PDB entry 3FWG | X-ray diffraction, 1.55 A resolution | chain A

Chain A:
Molecule: Camphor 5-monooxygenase
Source organism: Pseudomonas putida
Notes: EC 1.14.15.1
UniProtKB: P00183 (CPXA_PSEPU); residues 10-414 here correspond to UniProt positions 11-415 (UniProt number = residue number + 1)
Amino-acid sequence (405 residues; row label = number of the first residue in the row):
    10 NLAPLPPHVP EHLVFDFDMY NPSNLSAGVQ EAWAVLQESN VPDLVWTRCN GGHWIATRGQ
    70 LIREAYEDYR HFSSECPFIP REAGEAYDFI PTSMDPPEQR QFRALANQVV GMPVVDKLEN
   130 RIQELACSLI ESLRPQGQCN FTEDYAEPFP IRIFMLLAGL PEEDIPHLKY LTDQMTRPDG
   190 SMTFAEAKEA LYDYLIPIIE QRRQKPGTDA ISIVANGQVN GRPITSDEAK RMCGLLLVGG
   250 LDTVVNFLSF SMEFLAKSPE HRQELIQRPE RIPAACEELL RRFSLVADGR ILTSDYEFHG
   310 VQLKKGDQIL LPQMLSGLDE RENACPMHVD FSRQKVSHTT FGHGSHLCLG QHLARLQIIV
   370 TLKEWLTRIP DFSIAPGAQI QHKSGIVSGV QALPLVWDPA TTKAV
Unresolved in the structure: 10
Sequence notes: engineered mutation Leu365 (Arg366 in P00183), Gln366 (Glu367 in P00183)
Curated features (UniProtKB/Swiss-Prot):
  - binding site (heme): Cys357
Ion coordination: K+: Glu84, Gly93, Tyr96; heme Fe near Cys357 (its only coordinating residue here)
Ligand contacts:
  - camphor (CAM): Phe87, Tyr96, Phe98, Thr101, Thr185, Leu244, Val247, Gly248, Thr252, Val295, Asp297, Ile395, Val396
  - heme (HEM): Tyr75, Pro100, Thr101, Gln108, Arg112, Val119, Leu244, Leu245, Gly248, Gly249, Thr252, Val253, Phe256, Leu289, Leu294, Val295, Asp297, Arg299, Gln322, Thr349, Phe350, Gly351, Ser354, His355, Leu356, Cys357, Leu358, Gly359, Leu362, Ala363
Reported in the primary citation:
  - contacts within the chain: Cys357-Leu358 (hydrogen bond), Cys357-Gly359 (hydrogen bond), Cys357-Gln360 (hydrogen bond)
  - conformationally variable residues: Val124, Glu128

Summary:
Ligands of chain A: heme and camphor. The K+ site is built by Glu84, Gly93 and Tyr96. Curated annotation
(UniProt) lists heme-binding residue Cys357. From the paper: conformational variability at Val124 and Glu128;
contacts within the chain involving Leu358, Cys357 and Gly359 among others.
Chain A is Camphor 5-monooxygenase (Pseudomonas putida); the structure, Ferric camphor bound Cytochrome
P450cam, Arg365Leu, Glu366Gln, monoclinic crystal form, was determined by X-ray diffraction (same publication
as 3FWF, 3FWI and 3FWJ).
